PDB entry 7Z0H | electron microscopy, 2.60 A resolution | chains O and P of the 19 polymer chains in the assembly

[Chain O]
Protein: DNA-directed RNA polymerase III subunit RPC3
Organism: Saccharomyces cerevisiae S288C
Reference sequence: P32349 (RPC3_YEAST); numbering as in UniProt (aligned over 1-654)
Chain sequence (654 residues; each row starts with the number of its first residue):
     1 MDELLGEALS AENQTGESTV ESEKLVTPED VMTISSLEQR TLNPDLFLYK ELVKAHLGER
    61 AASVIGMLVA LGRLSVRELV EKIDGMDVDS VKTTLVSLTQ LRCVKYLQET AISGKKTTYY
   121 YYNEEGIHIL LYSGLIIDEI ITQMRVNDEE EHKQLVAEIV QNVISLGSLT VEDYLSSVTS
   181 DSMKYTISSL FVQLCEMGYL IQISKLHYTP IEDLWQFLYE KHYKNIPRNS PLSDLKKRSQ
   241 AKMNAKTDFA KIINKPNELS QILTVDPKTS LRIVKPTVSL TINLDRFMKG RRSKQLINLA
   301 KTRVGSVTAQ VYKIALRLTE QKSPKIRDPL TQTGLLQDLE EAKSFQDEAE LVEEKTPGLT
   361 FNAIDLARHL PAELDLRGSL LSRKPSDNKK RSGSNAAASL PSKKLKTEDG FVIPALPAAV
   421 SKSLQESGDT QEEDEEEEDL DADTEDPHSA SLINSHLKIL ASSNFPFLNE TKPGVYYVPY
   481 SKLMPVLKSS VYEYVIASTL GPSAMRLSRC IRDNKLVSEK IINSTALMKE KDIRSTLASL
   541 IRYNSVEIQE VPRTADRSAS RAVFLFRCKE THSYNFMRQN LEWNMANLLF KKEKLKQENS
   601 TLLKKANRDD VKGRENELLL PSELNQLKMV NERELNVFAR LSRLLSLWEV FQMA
Disordered / not traced: 1-24, 385-446
UniProt features mapped onto this chain:
  - region: Leu581 to Leu602 (Leucine-zipper)
  - modified residue: Thr27 (Phosphothreonine), Ser392 (Phosphoserine), Ser394 (Phosphoserine)

[Chain P]
Protein: DNA-directed RNA polymerase III subunit RPC6
Organism: Saccharomyces cerevisiae S288C
Reference sequence: P32910 (RPC6_YEAST); numbering as in UniProt (aligned over 1-317)
Chain sequence (317 residues; numbered 1 to 317; the number before each row is that of its first residue):
     1 MSGMIENGLQ LSDNAKTLHS QMMSKGIGAL FTQQELQKQM GIGSLTDLMS IVQELLDKNL
    61 IKLVKQNDEL KFQGVLESEA QKKATMSAEE ALVYSYIEAS GREGIWSKTI KARTNLHQHV
   121 VLKCLKSLES QRYVKSVKSV KFPTRKIYML YSLQPSVDIT GGPWFTDGEL DIEFINSLLT
   181 IVWRFISENT FPNGFKNFEN GPKKNVFYAP NVKNYSTTQE ILEFITAAQV ANVELTPSNI
   241 RSLCEVLVYD DKLEKVTHDC YRVTLESILQ MNQGEGEPEA GNKALEDEEE FSIFNYFKMF
   301 PASKHDKEVV YFDEWTI
Disordered / not traced: 1-161, 272-290, 317
UniProt features mapped onto this chain:
  - mutagenesis: Glu89 (E89A: Cold-sensitive. Abolishes interaction with BRF1/TDS4), Arg102 to Glu103 (Cold-sensitive. No effect on interaction with BRF1/TDS4), Lys135 to Lys138 (Temperature-sensitive; cold-sensitive. Abolishes interaction with BRF1/TDS4. Stabilizes Pol III open complex formation), Lys135 (K135A: Cold-sensitive. Abolishes interaction with BRF1/TDS4), Asp171 to Glu173 (Cold-sensitive. Abolishes interaction with BRF1/TDS4), Asp171 (D171H: Cold-sensitive. Abolishes interaction with BRF1/TDS4)

[Chain O / chain P interface]
Pairs across the interface (86; chain O residue first):
  Ser35(O) - Glu314(P)
  Arg40(O) - Glu314(P)  salt bridge
  Asn298(O) - Phe291(P)
  Asn298(O) - Ser292(P)
  Leu299(O) - Phe294(P)  hydrophobic
  Thr302(O) - Leu265(P)
  Thr302(O) - Ile268(P)
  Thr302(O) - Ser292(P)
  Thr302(O) - Phe294(P)
  Thr302(O) - Asn295(P)  hydrogen bond
  Arg303(O) - Thr264(P)  hydrogen bond (backbone-side chain)
  Arg303(O) - Leu265(P)
  Val304(O) - Phe207(P)  hydrophobic
  Gly305(O) - Asn205(P)
  Gly305(O) - Phe207(P)
  Ser306(O) - Pro202(P)  hydrogen bond (backbone-backbone)
  Val307(O) - Pro202(P)
  Val307(O) - Lys203(P)
  Val307(O) - Asn205(P)
  Thr308(O) - Phe207(P)
  Gly378(O) - Val206(P)
  Ser379(O) - Phe207(P)
  Leu380(O) - Phe207(P)
  Leu380(O) - Tyr208(P)
  Leu380(O) - Ala209(P)  hydrophobic
  Leu381(O) - Pro192(P)  hydrophobic
  Leu381(O) - Phe207(P)  hydrogen bond (backbone-backbone)
  Leu381(O) - Tyr208(P)
  Leu381(O) - Ala209(P)  hydrogen bond (backbone-backbone)
  Ser382(O) - Ala209(P)
  Ser382(O) - Val212(P)
  Arg383(O) - Tyr208(P)
  Lys384(O) - Asn189(P)
  Lys384(O) - Tyr208(P)
  Lys384(O) - Val212(P)
  Ser455(O) - Pro210(P)
  Ile459(O) - Pro210(P)
  Asn464(O) - Val256(P)
  Val491(O) - Ile293(P)  hydrophobic
  Tyr494(O) - Ile293(P)
  Tyr494(O) - Phe294(P)  hydrogen bond (side chain-backbone)
  Tyr494(O) - Tyr296(P)  hydrophobic
  Ala497(O) - Tyr296(P)
  Ser498(O) - Tyr296(P)
  Thr499(O) - Phe312(P)
  Pro502(O) - Asp250(P)
  Met505(O) - Asp250(P)
  Arg506(O) - Val246(P)  hydrogen bond (side chain-backbone)
  Arg506(O) - Tyr249(P)
  Arg506(O) - Asp250(P)
  Arg509(O) - Val248(P)  hydrogen bond (side chain-backbone)
  Arg509(O) - Tyr249(P)
  Arg509(O) - Asp250(P)
  Cys510(O) - Tyr249(P)
  Asp513(O) - Tyr249(P)
  Asn523(O) - Leu170(P)
  Thr525(O) - Val246(P)
  Thr525(O) - Tyr249(P)
  Ala526(O) - Val246(P)
  Leu527(O) - Trp164(P)
  Leu527(O) - Leu170(P)
  Leu527(O) - Ile175(P)
  Met528(O) - Leu170(P)
  Met528(O) - Leu179(P)  hydrophobic
  Met528(O) - Val246(P)  hydrophobic
  Lys529(O) - Ile172(P)
  Tyr543(O) - Phe312(P)  hydrogen bond (side chain-backbone)
  Tyr543(O) - Asp313(P)  hydrogen bond (side chain-backbone)
  Phe576(O) - Trp315(P)  hydrophobic
  Gln579(O) - Trp315(P)
  Asn580(O) - Phe312(P)  hydrogen bond (side chain-backbone)
  Asn580(O) - Trp315(P)
  Leu581(O) - Phe312(P)  hydrophobic
  Trp583(O) - Glu314(P)
  Trp583(O) - Trp315(P)
  Asn584(O) - Val310(P)
  Asn584(O) - Tyr311(P)
  Leu588(O) - Val310(P)  hydrophobic
  Arg633(O) - Lys307(P)
  Arg633(O) - Glu308(P)  salt bridge
  Val637(O) - Glu308(P)
  Arg640(O) - Ala302(P)
  Arg640(O) - Asp306(P)  salt bridge
  Arg640(O) - Lys307(P)
  Arg643(O) - Phe291(P)
  Ser646(O) - Phe291(P)
Also at the interface, not in a pair above, chain O (59 interface residues in all): Lys458, Ser490, Val495, Asn514, Arg542, Lys591, Asn636, Leu647
Also at the interface, not in a pair above, chain P (47 interface residues in all): Asn176, Lys204, Glu245, Asp251, Glu254, Leu269, Phe297

[Overview]
The interface between chain O and chain P involves 59 residues on one side and 47 on the other; the contacts
include 11 hydrogen bonds and 3 salt bridges. Among the polar pairs are Arg40(O)-Glu314(P),
Arg633(O)-Glu308(P) and Arg640(O)-Asp306(P).
Here chain O is DNA-directed RNA polymerase III subunit RPC3 and chain P is DNA-directed RNA polymerase III
subunit RPC6, both from Saccharomyces cerevisiae S288C. Entry 7Z0H (Structure of yeast RNA Polymerase III-Ty1
integrase complex at 2.6 A (focus subunit AC40)) was determined by electron microscopy together with 7Z2Z,
7Z30, 7Z31 and 8BWS from the same study.
